Entry 1J2B (X-ray diffraction, 3.30 A resolution); this record covers chains C and B of the 4 polymer chains in the assembly.

[Chain C]
Molecule: tRNA(Val)
Sequence (77 nucleotides; row label = number of the first residue in the row):
   901 GGGCCCGUGGUCUAGUUGGUCAUGACGCCGCCCUUACGAGGCGGAGGUCC
   951 GGGGUUCAAGUCCCCGCGGGCCCACCA

[Chain B]
Protein: Archaeosine tRNA-guanine transglycosylase
From: Pyrococcus horikoshii
Notes: EC 2.4.2.29
Reference sequence: O58843 (O58843_PYRHO); numbering as in UniProt (aligned over 1-582)
Chain sequence (582 residues; row label = number of the first residue in the row):
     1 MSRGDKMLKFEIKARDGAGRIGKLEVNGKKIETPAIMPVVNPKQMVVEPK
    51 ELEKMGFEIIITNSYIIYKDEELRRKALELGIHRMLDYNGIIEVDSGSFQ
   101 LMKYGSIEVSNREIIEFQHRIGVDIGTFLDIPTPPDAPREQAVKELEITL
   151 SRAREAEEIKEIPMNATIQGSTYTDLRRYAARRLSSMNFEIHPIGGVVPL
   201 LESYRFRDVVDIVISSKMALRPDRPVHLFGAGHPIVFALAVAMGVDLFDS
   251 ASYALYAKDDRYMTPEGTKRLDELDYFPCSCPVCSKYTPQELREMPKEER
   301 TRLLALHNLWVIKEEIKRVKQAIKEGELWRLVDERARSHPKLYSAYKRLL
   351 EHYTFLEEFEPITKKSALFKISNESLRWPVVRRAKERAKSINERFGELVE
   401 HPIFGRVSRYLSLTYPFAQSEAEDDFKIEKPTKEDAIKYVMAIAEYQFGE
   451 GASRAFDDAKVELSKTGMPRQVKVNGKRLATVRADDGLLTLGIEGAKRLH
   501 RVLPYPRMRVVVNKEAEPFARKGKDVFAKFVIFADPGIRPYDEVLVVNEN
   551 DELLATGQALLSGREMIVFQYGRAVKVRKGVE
Not modelled in the structure: 1-6
UniProt features mapped onto this chain:
  - active site: Asp95 (Nucleophile)
  - binding site (substrate): Asp130, Gly196
  - binding site (Zn(2+)): Cys279, Cys281, Cys284
Ion coordination: Zn2+: Cys279, Cys281, Cys284, His307; Mg2+: Ala528, Met566, Ile567
From the paper describing this entry:
  - binding site for tRNA(Val) (chain C): Ala418, Glu421, Lys465, Thr466, Gln471, Arg478, Thr481, Arg483, Thr490, Phe519, Lys524, Phe527, Arg573, Lys576, Arg578

[Interface between chain C and chain B]
Pairs across the interface (71):
  U911(C) with His339(B), hydrogen bond to the sugar
  C912(C) with Glu202(B), hydrogen bond to the sugar; Tyr204(B), hydrogen bond to the phosphate; His339(B), phosphate contact
  U913(C) with Glu202(B), sugar contact; Tyr204(B), hydrogen bond to the phosphate; Tyr256(B), hydrogen bond to the phosphate; Arg261(B), salt bridge to the phosphate; Thr268(B), hydrogen bond to the phosphate
  A914(C) with Val198(B), sugar contact; Leu201(B), base contact; Glu202(B), sugar contact; Phe206(B), base contact; Gly230(B), hydrogen bond to the sugar; Ala231(B), base contact; Gly232(B), hydrogen bond to the base; His233(B), base contact; Ile235(B), base contact; Val236(B), base contact; Ser250(B), hydrogen bond to the sugar; Ala251(B), sugar contact; Ser252(B), sugar contact; Leu255(B), phosphate contact; Tyr256(B), hydrogen bond to the base; Arg261(B), salt bridge to the phosphate
  G915(C) with Val39(B), sugar contact; Asp95(B), hydrogen bond to the base; Ser96(B), base contact; Ser98(B), hydrogen bond to the base; Phe99(B), base contact; Thr127(B), base contact; Asp130(B), hydrogen bond to the base; Pro132(B), base contact; Gln169(B), hydrogen bond to the base; Gly195(B), base contact; Gly196(B), hydrogen bond to the base; Val198(B), phosphate contact; Phe229(B), stacking on the base; Gly230(B), hydrogen bond to the sugar; Asp249(B), hydrogen bond to the sugar; Ser250(B), phosphate contact; Ala251(B), phosphate contact; Leu255(B), phosphate contact
  U916(C) with Val39(B), phosphate contact; Val46(B), base contact; Asn63(B), phosphate contact; Asp95(B), phosphate contact; Phe99(B), phosphate contact; Gln100(B), hydrogen bond to the phosphate; Ala251(B), base contact; Ala254(B), base contact
  U917(C) with Ile66(B), phosphate contact; Lys69(B), sugar contact; Gln100(B), phosphate contact; Lys103(B), salt bridge to the phosphate; Tyr104(B), stacking on the base
  G918(C) with Asn41(B), sugar contact; Lys43(B), salt bridge to the phosphate; Gln44(B), sugar contact; Ile66(B), phosphate contact
  G919(C) with Gln44(B), sugar contact; Lys258(B), hydrogen bond to the phosphate
  U920(C) with Lys258(B), phosphate contact
  C932(C) with Pro138(B), sugar contact
  C933(C) with Asp136(B), hydrogen bond to the sugar; Tyr173(B), sugar contact
  G938(C) with Arg207(B), base contact
  A939(C) with Asp136(B), base contact; Arg205(B), base contact
  G940(C) with Asp136(B), hydrogen bond to the base; Arg205(B), hydrogen bond to the sugar
Interface residues without a listed pair, chain C (17 interface residues in all): U934, G941
Interface residues without a listed pair, chain B (56 interface residues in all): Ile61, Tyr65, Pro135, Ala137, Thr167, Ser203, Asp208

[Summary]
17 residues of chain C and 56 residues of chain B are in contact; the contacts include 22 hydrogen bonds, 4
salt bridges and 2 aromatic stacking contacts. Among the polar pairs are A914(C)-Gly232(B), A914(C)-Tyr256(B)
and G915(C)-Asp95(B). The paper reports a binding site for tRNA(Val) (chain C) at Ala418(B), Glu421(B) and
Lys465(B) among others.
Here chain C is tRNA(Val) and chain B is Archaeosine tRNA-guanine transglycosylase (Pyrococcus horikoshii).
Entry 1J2B (Crystal Structure Of Archaeosine tRNA-Guanine Transglycosylase Complexed With lambda-form
tRNA(Val)) was determined by X-ray diffraction.
